8YEO - chains T and H of the 12 polymer chains in the assembly; structure by electron microscopy, 3.44 A resolution.

[Chain T]
Molecule: TS
From: Selenomonas sp
Sequence (48 nucleotides; numbered 6 to 53; the number before each row is that of its first residue):
     6 GCCAAGCTTTTTAACAGTGGCCTTATTAAATGACTTCTCCGCTAATAC

[Chain H]
Protein: Cas7f
From: Selenomonas sp
Chain sequence (335 residues; each row starts with the number of its first residue):
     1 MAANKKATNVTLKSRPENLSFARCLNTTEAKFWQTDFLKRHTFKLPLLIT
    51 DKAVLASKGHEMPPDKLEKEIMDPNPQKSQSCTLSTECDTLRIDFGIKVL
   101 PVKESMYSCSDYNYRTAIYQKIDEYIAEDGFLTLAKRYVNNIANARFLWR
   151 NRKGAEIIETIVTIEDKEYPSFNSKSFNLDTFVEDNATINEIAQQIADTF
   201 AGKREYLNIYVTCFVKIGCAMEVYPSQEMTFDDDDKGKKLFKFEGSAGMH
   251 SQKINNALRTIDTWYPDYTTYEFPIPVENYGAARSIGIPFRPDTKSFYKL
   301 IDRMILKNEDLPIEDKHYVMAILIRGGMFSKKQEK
Disordered / not traced: 1-11, 335

[Chain T / chain H interface]
Pairs across the interface (20):
  DT32(T) / Lys-58(H)  phosphate contact
  DT32(T) / Asp-73(H)  phosphate contact
  DT32(T) / Pro-74(H)  sugar contact
  DT32(T) / Pro-76(H)  base contact
  A33(T) / Lys-58(H)  salt bridge to the phosphate
  A33(T) / Asn-75(H)  sugar contact
  A33(T) / Pro-76(H)  sugar contact
  A33(T) / Gln-77(H)  hydrogen bond to the phosphate
  A34(T) / His-60(H)  sugar contact
  A34(T) / Asn-75(H)  hydrogen bond to the base
  A34(T) / Gln-77(H)  hydrogen bond to the base
  A35(T) / His-60(H)  sugar contact
  C39(T) / Phe-231(H)  base contact
  C39(T) / Asp-232(H)  hydrogen bond to the base
  DT41(T) / Met-328(H)  base contact
  C42(T) / Met-328(H)  base contact
  C42(T) / Lys-332(H)  phosphate contact
  C42(T) / Gln-333(H)  hydrogen bond to the phosphate
  DT43(T) / Lys-332(H)  salt bridge to the phosphate
  DT43(T) / Gln-333(H)  phosphate contact
Other interface residues (no listed pair), chain T (10 interface residues in all): DT31, A38
Other interface residues (no listed pair), chain H (15 interface residues in all): Leu-55, Met-229, Ser-330

[In short]
Chain T and chain H form an interface of 10 and 15 residues respectively; the contacts include 5 hydrogen
bonds and 2 salt bridges. Among the polar pairs are A34(T)/Asn-75(H), A34(T)/Gln-77(H) and C39(T)/Asp-232(H).
Here chain T is TS and chain H is Cas7f, both from Selenomonas sp. Entry 8YEO (Type I-FHNH Cascade-dsDNA
R-loop complex) was determined by electron microscopy together with 8YDB, 8YH9 and 8YHA from the same study.
